PDB entry 3DQR | X-ray diffraction, 2.40 A resolution | chains A and B

Chain A (and B):
Name: Nitric oxide synthase, brain
Source organism: Rattus norvegicus
Notes: EC 1.14.13.39; chain B of this document is another copy of the same molecule, construct and numbering; everything in this record applies to it too
Reference sequence: P29476 (NOS1_RAT); residue numbers follow UniProt; this construct covers 297-718
Amino-acid sequence (422 residues; row label = number of the first residue in the row):
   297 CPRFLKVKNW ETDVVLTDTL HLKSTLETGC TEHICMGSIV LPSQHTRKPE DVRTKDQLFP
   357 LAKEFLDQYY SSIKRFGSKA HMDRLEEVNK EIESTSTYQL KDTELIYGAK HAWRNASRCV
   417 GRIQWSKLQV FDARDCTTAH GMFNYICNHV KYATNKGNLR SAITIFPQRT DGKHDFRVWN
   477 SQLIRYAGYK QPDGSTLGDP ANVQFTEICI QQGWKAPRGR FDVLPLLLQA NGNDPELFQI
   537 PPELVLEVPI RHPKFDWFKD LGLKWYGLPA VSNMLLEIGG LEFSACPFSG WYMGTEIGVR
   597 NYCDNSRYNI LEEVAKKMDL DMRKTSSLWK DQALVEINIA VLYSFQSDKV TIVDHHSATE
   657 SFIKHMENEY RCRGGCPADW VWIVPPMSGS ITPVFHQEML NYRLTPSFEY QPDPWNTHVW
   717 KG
Disordered / not traced: 297-298, 339-349, 717-718 (chain B: 297-298, 339-347)
Construct notes: engineered mutation V336 (Met in P29476), N597 (Asp in P29476)
Ion coordination: Zn2+: C326, C331 (shared with C326(B), C331(B) of chain B); heme Fe near C415 (its only coordinating residue here)
Small-molecule neighbours:
  - tetrahydrobiopterin (H4B), molecule 1: W306, W676, F691, H692, Q693, E694
  - tetrahydrobiopterin (H4B), molecule 2: S334, V336, R596, V677, W678
  - heme (HEM): W409, A412, R414, C415, V416, G417, L424, S457, M570, F584, S585, G586, W587, M589, E592, V649, W678, F704, Y706
  - JI2 (N-{(3S,4S)-4-[(6-aminopyridin-2-yl)methyl]pyrrolidin-3-yl}ethane-1,2-diamine): Q478, P565, V567, F584, G586, W587, Y588, M589, E592, W678
What the authors report for this chain:
  - binding site for JI2: E592

Chain A / chain B interface:
Pairs across the interface (124):
  L301(A) with I330(B), hydrophobic
  W306(A) with V336(B); L337(B), hydrophobic
  E307(A) with N601(B); S602(B), hydrogen bond (backbone-side chain)
  H317(A) with I330(B)
  S320(A) with H329(B)
  L322(A) with H329(B)
  E323(A) with E328(B)
  T324(A) with T327(B), hydrogen bond (side chain-backbone); E328(B), hydrogen bond (backbone-backbone); H329(B); I330(B)
  C326(A) with C326(B), hydrophobic; T327(B); E328(B); C331(B), hydrophobic
  T327(A) with T324(B), hydrogen bond (backbone-side chain); C326(B); E328(B)
  E328(A) with L322(B); E323(B); T324(B), hydrogen bond (backbone-backbone); C326(B), hydrogen bond (backbone-backbone); E328(B)
  H329(A) with S320(B); T321(B); L322(B); T324(B); Y698(B)
  I330(A) with L301(B), hydrophobic; H317(B); T324(B); L696(B), hydrophobic; N697(B); Y698(B), hydrophobic
  C331(A) with C326(B), hydrogen bond; C331(B), hydrophobic; L696(B); N697(B), hydrogen bond (backbone-backbone)
  M332(A) with L301(B), hydrophobic; L696(B), hydrophobic
  S334(A) with W676(B); E694(B); M695(B), hydrogen bond (side chain-backbone)
  I335(A) with E694(B); M695(B)
  V336(A) with W306(B); E694(B), hydrogen bond (backbone-side chain)
  L337(A) with W306(B), hydrophobic
  V595(A) with S686(B)
  R596(A) with S686(B); F691(B)
  D600(A) with H692(B)
  N601(A) with E307(B)
  L607(A) with I687(B), hydrophobic
  K620(A) with Q642(B)
  T621(A) with D650(B), hydrogen bond; H652(B)
  S622(A) with L638(B); Q642(B), hydrogen bond; D650(B)
  S623(A) with I635(B)
  L624(A) with V631(B); N634(B); I635(B), hydrophobic; L638(B), hydrophobic; H651(B)
  K626(A) with I687(B)
  D627(A) with H651(B), salt bridge; H652(B), salt bridge; M683(B); S684(B), hydrogen bond; I687(B)
  Q628(A) with V631(B); E632(B), hydrogen bond; I635(B)
  L630(A) with I687(B), hydrophobic
  V631(A) with Q628(B); V631(B), hydrophobic
  E632(A) with Q628(B), hydrogen bond
  N634(A) with L624(B)
  I635(A) with S623(B); L624(B), hydrophobic; Q628(B)
  L638(A) with S622(B); L624(B), hydrophobic
  Q642(A) with S622(B), hydrogen bond
  D650(A) with T621(B), hydrogen bond; S622(B)
  H651(A) with L624(B); D627(B), salt bridge
  H652(A) with D627(B), salt bridge
  W676(A) with S334(B); V677(B), hydrophobic
  V677(A) with W676(B), hydrophobic
  P682(A) with S684(B); G685(B), hydrogen bond (backbone-backbone); S686(B), hydrogen bond (backbone-backbone); F691(B), hydrophobic
  M683(A) with D627(B); S684(B)
  S684(A) with D627(B), hydrogen bond; P682(B); M683(B); S684(B)
  G685(A) with P682(B)
  S686(A) with V595(B); R596(B); P682(B), hydrogen bond (backbone-backbone)
  I687(A) with L607(B), hydrophobic; L630(B), hydrophobic
  F691(A) with R596(B)
  H692(A) with R596(B); D600(B), salt bridge
  E694(A) with S334(B); I335(B); V336(B), hydrogen bond (side chain-backbone)
  M695(A) with S334(B), hydrogen bond (backbone-side chain)
  L696(A) with I330(B), hydrophobic; C331(B)
  N697(A) with I330(B); C331(B), hydrogen bond (backbone-backbone)
  Y698(A) with H329(B)
Also at the interface, not in a pair above, chain A (66 interface residues in all): K302, V303, T321, G325, G333, C599, S602, S653, Q693
Also at the interface, not in a pair above, chain B (63 interface residues in all): V303, M332, G333, C599, K626, S653, Q693

Summary:
The interface between chain A and chain B involves 66 residues on one side and 63 on the other; the contacts
include 24 hydrogen bonds and 5 salt bridges. Polar pairs include D627(A)-H651(B), D627(A)-H652(B) and
H692(A)-D600(B). Ligands of chain A: heme, tetrahydrobiopterin and compound JI2. From the paper: a binding
site for JI2 at E592(A).
Both chains are Nitric oxide synthase, brain (Rattus norvegicus). Entry 3DQR (Structure of neuronal NOS
D597N/M336V mutant heme domain in complex with a inhibitor
(+-)-N1-{cis-4'-[(6"-aminopyridin-2"-yl)methyl]pyrrolidin-3'-yl}ethane-1,2-diamine) was determined by X-ray
diffraction, deposited together with 3DQS, 3DQT, 3B3O and 3B3P.
